PDB entry 7CRP | electron microscopy, 3.20 A resolution | chains D and K of the 11 polymer chains in the assembly

[Chain D]
Name: Histone H2B
From: Xenopus tropicalis
UniProt: Q6AZK7 (Q6AZK7_XENTR); residues 1-122 here correspond to UniProt positions 5-126 (UniProt number = residue number + 4)
Chain sequence (122 residues; numbered 1 to 122; the number before each row is that of its first residue):
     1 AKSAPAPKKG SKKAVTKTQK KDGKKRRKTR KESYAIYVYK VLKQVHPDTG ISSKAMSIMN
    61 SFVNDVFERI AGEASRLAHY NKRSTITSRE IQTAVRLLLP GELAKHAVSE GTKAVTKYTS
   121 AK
Not modelled in the structure: 1-26, 122

[Chain K]
Molecule: 187-nt DNA strand
From: Xenopus laevis
Sequence (187 nucleotides; each row starts with the number of its first residue):
     1 ATCGCGACAC CGGCACTGGA ACAGGATGTA TATATCTGAC ACGTGCCTGG AGACTAGGGA
    61 GTAATCCCCT TGGCGGTTAA AACGCGGGGG ACAGCGCGTA CGTGCGTTTA AGCGGTGCTA
   121 GAGCTGTCTA CGACCAATTG AGCGGCCTCG GCACCGGGAT TCTCCAGGGG ATCGGGCATC
   181 ACCCGAT
Not modelled in the structure: 1-9, 178-187

[Interface between chain D and chain K]
Pairs across the interface (8; chain D residue first):
  Arg27(D) - DC124(K)  phosphate contact
  Tyr39(D) - DA41(K)  hydrogen bond to the phosphate
  Gly50(D) - DA41(K)  phosphate contact
  Ile51(D) - DA41(K)  phosphate contact
  Ser52(D) - DC40(K)  phosphate contact
  Ser53(D) - DC40(K)  hydrogen bond to the phosphate
  Ser84(D) - DA60(K)  hydrogen bond to the phosphate
  Thr85(D) - DA60(K)  phosphate contact
Other interface residues (no listed pair), chain D (12 interface residues in all): Lys28, Thr29, Arg30, Arg83
Other interface residues (no listed pair), chain K (8 interface residues in all): DC42, DG49, DG61, DT125

[Summary]
12 residues of chain D face 8 of chain K across their interface; the contacts include 3 hydrogen bonds. Polar
pairs include Tyr39(D)-DA41(K), Ser53(D)-DC40(K) and Ser84(D)-DA60(K).
Here chain D is Histone H2B (Xenopus tropicalis) and chain K is a 187-nt DNA strand (Xenopus laevis). Entry
7CRP (NSD3 bearing E1181K/T1232A dual mutation in complex with 187-bp NCP (1:1 binding mode)) was determined
by electron microscopy (same publication as 7CRO, 7CRQ and 7CRR).
